PDB entry 4TTI | X-ray diffraction, 1.89 A resolution | chains A and F of the 6 polymer chains in the assembly

[Chain A (and F)]
Name: Purine nucleoside phosphorylase DeoD-type
Source organism: Escherichia coli
Notes: EC 2.4.2.1; chain F of this document is another copy of the same molecule, construct and numbering; everything in this record applies to it too
Reference sequence: P0ABP8 (DEOD_ECOLI); residues 1-237 here correspond to UniProt positions 2-238 (UniProt number = residue number + 1)
Amino-acid sequence (237 residues; row label = number of the first residue in the row):
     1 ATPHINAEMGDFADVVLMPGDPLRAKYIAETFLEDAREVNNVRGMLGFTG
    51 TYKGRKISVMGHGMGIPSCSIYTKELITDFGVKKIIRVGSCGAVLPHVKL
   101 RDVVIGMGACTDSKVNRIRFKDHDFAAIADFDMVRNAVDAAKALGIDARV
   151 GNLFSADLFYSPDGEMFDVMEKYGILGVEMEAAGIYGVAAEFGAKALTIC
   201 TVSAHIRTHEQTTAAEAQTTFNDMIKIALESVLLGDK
Differences from the reference sequence: engineered mutation Ala204 (Asp205 in P0ABP8), Ala217 (Arg218 in P0ABP8)
UniProt features mapped onto this chain:
  - binding site (a purine D-ribonucleoside): His4, Glu179 to Glu181
  - binding site (phosphate): Gly20, Arg24, Arg43, Arg87 to Ser90
  - modified residue: Lys26 (N6-acetyllysine)
Residues lining bound ligands:
  - FMC ((1S)-1-(7-amino-1H-pyrazolo[4,3-d]pyrimidin-3-yl)-1,4-anhydro-D-ribitol), molecule 1: His4, Arg43, Ile71
  - FMC, molecule 2: Met64, Arg87, Ser90, Cys91, Gly92, Phe159, Val178, Glu179, Met180, Glu181, Ser203, Ala204, Ile206

[Chain A / chain F interface]
Pairs across the interface - 79 pairs, chain A then chain F:
  Met107(A) - Met107(F)  hydrophobic
  Met107(A) - Ile128(F)  hydrophobic
  Met107(A) - Ala129(F)
  Met107(A) - Phe131(F)  hydrophobic
  Gly108(A) - Ile128(F)
  Ala109(A) - Ala126(F)
  Cys110(A) - Phe120(F)  hydrophobic
  Cys110(A) - Asp124(F)
  Cys110(A) - Phe125(F)  hydrophobic
  Cys110(A) - Ala126(F)  hydrogen bond (side chain-backbone)
  Thr111(A) - His123(F)
  Thr111(A) - Asp124(F)  hydrogen bond (backbone-backbone)
  Asp112(A) - His123(F)
  Arg117(A) - Arg117(F)
  Arg117(A) - Asp122(F)  hydrogen bond (side chain-backbone)
  Arg117(A) - His123(F)  hydrogen bond (side chain-backbone)
  Arg117(A) - Asp124(F)  salt bridge
  Arg119(A) - Val169(F)
  Arg119(A) - Tyr173(F)
  Phe120(A) - Cys110(F)  hydrophobic
  Phe120(A) - Phe154(F)  hydrophobic
  Phe120(A) - Met166(F)  hydrophobic
  Phe120(A) - Val169(F)  hydrophobic
  Lys121(A) - Asp163(F)  salt bridge
  Lys121(A) - Glu165(F)  salt bridge
  Lys121(A) - Met166(F)
  Lys121(A) - Val169(F)
  Asp122(A) - Arg117(F)  hydrogen bond (backbone-side chain)
  His123(A) - Thr111(F)
  His123(A) - Asp112(F)
  His123(A) - Arg117(F)  hydrogen bond (backbone-side chain)
  His123(A) - Met166(F)
  Asp124(A) - Cys110(F)
  Asp124(A) - Thr111(F)  hydrogen bond (backbone-backbone)
  Asp124(A) - Arg117(F)  salt bridge
  Phe125(A) - Cys110(F)  hydrophobic
  Phe125(A) - Asn152(F)
  Ala126(A) - Ala109(F)
  Ala126(A) - Cys110(F)  hydrogen bond (backbone-side chain)
  Ala126(A) - Asn152(F)  hydrogen bond (backbone-side chain)
  Ile128(A) - Met107(F)  hydrophobic
  Ile128(A) - Ile128(F)  hydrophobic
  Ile128(A) - Gly151(F)
  Ile128(A) - Asn152(F)
  Ala129(A) - Met107(F)
  Phe131(A) - Met107(F)  hydrophobic
  Phe131(A) - Phe131(F)  hydrophobic
  Phe131(A) - Val134(F)  hydrophobic
  Phe131(A) - Arg135(F)
  Phe131(A) - Val138(F)  hydrophobic
  Phe131(A) - Val150(F)  hydrophobic
  Val134(A) - Phe131(F)  hydrophobic
  Arg135(A) - Arg135(F)
  Arg135(A) - Val138(F)
  Arg135(A) - Asp139(F)  salt bridge
  Val138(A) - Phe131(F)  hydrophobic
  Asp139(A) - Arg135(F)  salt bridge
  Val150(A) - Phe131(F)  hydrophobic
  Gly151(A) - Ile128(F)
  Asn152(A) - Phe125(F)
  Asn152(A) - Ala126(F)  hydrogen bond (side chain-backbone)
  Asn152(A) - Ile128(F)
  Phe154(A) - Phe120(F)  hydrophobic
  Asp163(A) - Lys121(F)  salt bridge
  Glu165(A) - Lys121(F)  salt bridge
  Met166(A) - Phe120(F)  hydrophobic
  Met166(A) - Lys121(F)
  Met166(A) - His123(F)
  Val169(A) - Arg119(F)
  Val169(A) - Phe120(F)  hydrophobic
  Lys172(A) - Ala190(F)
  Tyr173(A) - Arg119(F)
  Tyr173(A) - Phe125(F)  hydrophobic
  Tyr173(A) - Gly187(F)
  Tyr173(A) - Ala190(F)  hydrophobic
  Tyr173(A) - Glu191(F)
  Ala190(A) - Lys172(F)
  Ala190(A) - Tyr173(F)  hydrophobic
  Glu191(A) - Tyr173(F)
Interface residues without a listed pair, chain A (40 interface residues in all): Ser113, Asn116, Ala127, Met170, Ile175, Gly187
Interface residues without a listed pair, chain F (41 interface residues in all): Gly108, Ser113, Asn116, Ala127, Asp130, Met170, Ile175

[Overview]
Chain A and chain F form an interface of 40 and 41 residues respectively, with 10 hydrogen bonds and 8 salt
bridges. Polar pairs include Arg117(A)-Asp124(F), Lys121(A)-Asp163(F) and Lys121(A)-Glu165(F). Chain A binds
compound FMC.
Both chains are Purine nucleoside phosphorylase DeoD-type (Escherichia coli). Entry 4TTI (Crystal structure of
double mutant E. Coli purine nucleoside phosphorylase with 4 FMC molecules) was determined by X-ray
diffraction together with 4TS3, 4TS9, 4TTA and 4TTJ from the same study.
